6JD2 - chains G and H of the 12 polymer chains in the assembly; structure by X-ray diffraction, 2.53 A resolution.

# Chain G (and H)
Name: Putative ketol-acid reductoisomerase 2
Organism: Saccharolobus solfataricus (strain ATCC 35092 / DSM 1617 / JCM 11322 / P2)
Notes: EC 1.1.1.86; chain H of this document is another copy of the same molecule, construct and numbering; everything in this record applies to it too
Reference sequence: Q97YJ9 (ILVC2_SACS2); numbering as in UniProt (aligned over 1-333)
Amino-acid sequence (333 residues; numbered 1 to 333; the number before each row is that of its first residue):
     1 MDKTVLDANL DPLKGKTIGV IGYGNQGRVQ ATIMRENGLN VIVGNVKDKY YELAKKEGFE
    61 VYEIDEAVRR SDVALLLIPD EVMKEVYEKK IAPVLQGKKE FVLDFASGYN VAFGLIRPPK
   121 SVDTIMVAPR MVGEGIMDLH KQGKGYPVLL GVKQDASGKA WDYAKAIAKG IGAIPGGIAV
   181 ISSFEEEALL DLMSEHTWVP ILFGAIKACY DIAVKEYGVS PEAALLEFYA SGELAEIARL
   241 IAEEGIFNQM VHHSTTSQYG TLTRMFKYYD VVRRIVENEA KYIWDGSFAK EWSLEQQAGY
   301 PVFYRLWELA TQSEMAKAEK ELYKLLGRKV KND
Unresolved in the structure: 1, 330-333 (chain H: 1-2, 329-333)
Ion coordination: Mg2+ site 1: D191, E195; Mg2+ site 2: E227, E233

# Chain G / chain H interface
Contacting residue pairs (207):
  K3(G) - E222(H)
  T4(G) - E222(H)
  T4(G) - L325(H)
  E81(G) - S254(H)
  E81(G) - T255(H)  hydrogen bond
  E81(G) - T256(H)  hydrogen bond
  R130(G) - E227(H)  salt bridge
  R130(G) - S231(H)
  P147(G) - L226(H)  hydrophobic
  I178(G) - L322(H)  hydrophobic
  V180(G) - S220(H)
  V180(G) - A223(H)
  V180(G) - L226(H)  hydrophobic
  E186(G) - G218(H)
  E186(G) - V219(H)
  E186(G) - A223(H)
  L189(G) - Y217(H)  hydrophobic
  L190(G) - A223(H)
  L190(G) - E227(H)
  L190(G) - F228(H)  hydrophobic
  D191(G) - E227(H)  hydrogen bond (backbone-side chain)
  M193(G) - C209(H)
  M193(G) - F228(H)  hydrophobic
  S194(G) - E227(H)  hydrogen bond
  S194(G) - F228(H)
  E195(G) - S257(H)
  E195(G) - G260(H)
  E195(G) - T261(H)  hydrogen bond (backbone-side chain)
  H196(G) - G260(H)
  H196(G) - R264(H)
  T197(G) - C209(H)  hydrogen bond
  W198(G) - L202(H)  hydrophobic
  W198(G) - A205(H)  hydrophobic
  W198(G) - I206(H)  hydrophobic
  W198(G) - F228(H)
  W198(G) - E233(H)
  V199(G) - T261(H)
  P200(G) - T261(H)
  P200(G) - R264(H)
  P200(G) - M265(H)
  I201(G) - I201(H)  hydrophobic
  L202(G) - W198(H)  hydrophobic
  F203(G) - I241(H)  hydrophobic
  F203(G) - I246(H)  hydrophobic
  F203(G) - M265(H)  hydrophobic
  G204(G) - M265(H)
  G204(G) - Y269(H)
  G204(G) - V272(H)
  A205(G) - W198(H)  hydrophobic
  A205(G) - V272(H)
  I206(G) - W198(H)  hydrophobic
  I206(G) - I246(H)  hydrophobic
  A208(G) - Y269(H)
  A208(G) - R273(H)
  A208(G) - V276(H)
  C209(G) - M193(H)
  C209(G) - T197(H)  hydrogen bond
  C209(G) - V276(H)  hydrophobic
  D211(G) - Y269(H)  hydrogen bond
  D211(G) - R273(H)
  I212(G) - R273(H)
  I212(G) - V276(H)  hydrophobic
  I212(G) - E277(H)
  Y217(G) - L189(H)  hydrophobic
  Y217(G) - A280(H)
  Y217(G) - K281(H)  hydrogen bond (side chain-backbone)
  Y217(G) - W284(H)  hydrophobic
  V219(G) - E186(H)
  S220(G) - V180(H)
  E222(G) - T4(H)
  A223(G) - V180(H)
  A223(G) - E186(H)
  A223(G) - L190(H)
  L226(G) - P147(H)  hydrophobic
  L226(G) - V180(H)  hydrophobic
  E227(G) - R130(H)  salt bridge
  E227(G) - L190(H)
  E227(G) - D191(H)  hydrogen bond (side chain-backbone)
  E227(G) - S194(H)  hydrogen bond
  F228(G) - L190(H)  hydrophobic
  F228(G) - M193(H)  hydrophobic
  F228(G) - S194(H)
  Y229(G) - I241(H)  hydrophobic
  Y229(G) - I246(H)
  S231(G) - R130(H)
  S231(G) - A242(H)
  E233(G) - R130(H)
  L234(G) - A238(H)  hydrophobic
  L234(G) - I241(H)  hydrophobic
  A235(G) - A235(H)
  A235(G) - A238(H)  hydrophobic
  A235(G) - R239(H)
  E236(G) - V132(H)
  A238(G) - L234(H)
  A238(G) - A235(H)  hydrophobic
  R239(G) - A235(H)
  I241(G) - F203(H)  hydrophobic
  I241(G) - Y229(H)  hydrophobic
  I241(G) - Y323(H)  hydrogen bond (backbone-side chain)
  A242(G) - S231(H)
  A242(G) - Y323(H)  hydrogen bond (backbone-side chain)
  A242(G) - R328(H)  hydrogen bond (backbone-side chain)
  E243(G) - Y323(H)
  E243(G) - R328(H)
  E244(G) - Y323(H)
  G245(G) - E319(H)
  G245(G) - Y323(H)
  I246(G) - F203(H)  hydrophobic
  I246(G) - I206(H)  hydrophobic
  I246(G) - Y229(H)
  I246(G) - M315(H)  hydrophobic
  I246(G) - E319(H)  hydrogen bond (backbone-side chain)
  F247(G) - W307(H)
  F247(G) - A310(H)
  F247(G) - M315(H)  hydrophobic
  N248(G) - E319(H)
  S254(G) - E81(H)
  T255(G) - E81(H)  hydrogen bond
  T255(G) - W292(H)
  T255(G) - F303(H)
  T256(G) - E81(H)  hydrogen bond
  T256(G) - W292(H)  hydrogen bond
  S257(G) - E195(H)
  Q258(G) - F303(H)
  Q258(G) - W307(H)  hydrogen bond
  Y259(G) - E291(H)  hydrogen bond
  Y259(G) - W292(H)  hydrophobic
  Y259(G) - E295(H)
  Y259(G) - F303(H)
  G260(G) - E195(H)
  G260(G) - H196(H)
  T261(G) - E195(H)  hydrogen bond (side chain-backbone)
  T261(G) - V199(H)
  T261(G) - P200(H)
  L262(G) - W307(H)
  L262(G) - A310(H)  hydrophobic
  T263(G) - L306(H)
  R264(G) - H196(H)
  R264(G) - P200(H)
  R264(G) - E279(H)  salt bridge
  R264(G) - Y282(H)
  R264(G) - F288(H)
  R264(G) - E291(H)  salt bridge
  M265(G) - P200(H)
  M265(G) - F203(H)  hydrophobic
  M265(G) - G204(H)
  F266(G) - L306(H)  hydrophobic
  F266(G) - L309(H)  hydrophobic
  Y268(G) - I275(H)
  Y268(G) - E279(H)  hydrogen bond
  Y269(G) - G204(H)
  Y269(G) - A208(H)
  Y269(G) - D211(H)  hydrogen bond
  V271(G) - V271(H)  hydrophobic
  V272(G) - G204(H)
  V272(G) - A205(H)
  R273(G) - A208(H)
  R273(G) - D211(H)
  R273(G) - I212(H)
  I275(G) - Y268(H)
  V276(G) - A205(H)
  V276(G) - A208(H)
  V276(G) - C209(H)  hydrophobic
  V276(G) - I212(H)  hydrophobic
  E277(G) - I212(H)
  E279(G) - R264(H)  salt bridge
  E279(G) - Y268(H)  hydrogen bond
  A280(G) - Y217(H)
  K281(G) - Y217(H)  hydrogen bond (backbone-side chain)
  Y282(G) - R264(H)
  W284(G) - Y217(H)  hydrophobic
  F288(G) - R264(H)
  E291(G) - Y259(H)  hydrogen bond
  E291(G) - R264(H)  salt bridge
  W292(G) - T255(H)
  W292(G) - T256(H)  hydrogen bond
  W292(G) - Y259(H)  hydrophobic
  E295(G) - Y259(H)
  F303(G) - T255(H)
  F303(G) - Q258(H)
  F303(G) - Y259(H)
  L306(G) - L262(H)
  L306(G) - T263(H)
  L306(G) - F266(H)  hydrophobic
  W307(G) - F247(H)
  W307(G) - M250(H)  hydrophobic
  W307(G) - Q258(H)  hydrogen bond
  W307(G) - L262(H)
  L309(G) - F266(H)  hydrophobic
  A310(G) - F247(H)
  A310(G) - L262(H)  hydrophobic
  A310(G) - F266(H)
  S313(G) - F247(H)
  M315(G) - I246(H)  hydrophobic
  M315(G) - F247(H)  hydrophobic
  E319(G) - G245(H)
  E319(G) - I246(H)  hydrogen bond (side chain-backbone)
  E319(G) - N248(H)
  L322(G) - I178(H)  hydrophobic
  Y323(G) - I241(H)  hydrogen bond (side chain-backbone)
  Y323(G) - A242(H)  hydrogen bond (side chain-backbone)
  Y323(G) - E243(H)
  Y323(G) - E244(H)
  Y323(G) - G245(H)
  R328(G) - A242(H)  hydrogen bond (side chain-backbone)
  R328(G) - E243(H)
  K329(G) - E243(H)
Interface residues without a listed pair, chain G (114 interface residues in all): L6, Y109, L149, I181, L192, K207, A213, G218, A224, G232, Q249, M250, V251, K267, V302, T311, A316, L325, L326
Interface residues without a listed pair, chain H (111 interface residues in all): L6, Y109, M131, E134, L149, L192, K207, A213, A224, Q249, V251, K267, V302, S313, A316, L326

# In short
114 residues of chain G and 111 residues of chain H are in contact; the contacts include 32 hydrogen bonds and
6 salt bridges. Polar pairs include R130(G)-E227(H), R264(G)-E279(H) and R264(G)-E291(H). D191(G) and E195(G)
form the Mg2+ site 1.
Chain G and chain H are both Putative ketol-acid reductoisomerase 2 (Saccharolobus solfataricus (strain ATCC
35092 / DSM 1617 / JCM 11322 / P2)); the structure, Crystal structure of Sulfolobus solfataricus ketol-acid
reductoisomerase (Sso-KARI) in complex with Mg2+ at pH8.5, was determined by X-ray diffraction together with
6JCV, 6JCW, 6JCZ and 6JD1 from the same study.
